PDB entry 3UUC | X-ray diffraction, 2.10 A resolution | chains A and B

# Chain A (and B)
Molecule: Estrogen receptor
From: Homo sapiens
Notes: fragment: Ligand binding domain (residues 302-552); chain B of this document is another copy of the same molecule, construct and numbering; everything in this record applies to it too
UniProtKB: P03372 (ESR1_HUMAN); residue numbers follow UniProt; this construct covers 302-552
Amino-acid sequence (251 residues; each row starts with the number of its first residue):
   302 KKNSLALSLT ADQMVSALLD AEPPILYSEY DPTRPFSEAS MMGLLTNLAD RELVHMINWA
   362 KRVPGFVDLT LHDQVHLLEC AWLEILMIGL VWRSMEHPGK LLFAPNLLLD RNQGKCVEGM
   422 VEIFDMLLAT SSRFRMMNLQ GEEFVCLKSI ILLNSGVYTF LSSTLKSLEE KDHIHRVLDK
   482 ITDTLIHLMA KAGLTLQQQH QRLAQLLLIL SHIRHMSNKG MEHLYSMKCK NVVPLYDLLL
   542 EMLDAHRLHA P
Not modelled in the structure: 302-304, 336-338, 416-418, 462-467, 530-536, 545-552 (chain B: 302-305, 416-418, 459-468, 529-532)
Modified positions: C381 (s-hydroxycysteine; CSO)
Ligand contacts: 4,4'-(2,2-dichloroethene-1,1-diyl)diphenol (0D1): M343, L346, T347, L349, A350, E353, W383, L384, L387, M388, L391, R394, F404, M421, I424, L428, L525
What the authors report for this chain:
  - binding site for 4,4'-(2,2-dichloroethene-1,1-diyl)diphenol: T347, E353, R394
  - conformationally variable residues (side-chain flip): T347, H524

# Interface between chain A and chain B
Contacting residue pairs (48):
  R434(A) with H476(B)
  I451(A) with L509(B), hydrophobic
  N455(A) with L509(B); H513(B), hydrogen bond (backbone-side chain)
  V458(A) with H513(B)
  Y459(A) with H513(B)
  H476(A) with R434(B), hydrogen bond; Q506(B), hydrogen bond
  D480(A) with Q502(B); Q506(B), hydrogen bond
  T483(A) with H501(B); A505(B)
  D484(A) with Q498(B); H501(B), salt bridge; Q502(B), hydrogen bond
  I487(A) with H501(B)
  Q498(A) with D484(B), hydrogen bond
  H501(A) with T483(B); I487(B); H501(B), hydrogen bond; L504(B)
  Q502(A) with D480(B); D484(B), hydrogen bond
  L504(A) with H501(B)
  A505(A) with T483(B); L508(B), hydrophobic
  Q506(A) with H476(B); L479(B); D480(B), hydrogen bond
  L508(A) with A505(B), hydrophobic
  L509(A) with I451(B), hydrophobic; N455(B); L508(B), hydrophobic
  L511(A) with S512(B)
  S512(A) with N455(B), hydrogen bond; S512(B), hydrogen bond (backbone-side chain); R515(B), hydrogen bond
  H513(A) with N455(B), hydrogen bond (side chain-backbone); V458(B); R515(B)
  R515(A) with S512(B); H513(B); H516(B)
  H516(A) with R515(B); N519(B), hydrogen bond
  N519(A) with H516(B); N519(B), hydrogen bond
  E523(A) with E523(B)
Other interface residues (no listed pair), chain A (29 interface residues in all): S456, L479, L497, K520
Other interface residues (no listed pair), chain B (26 interface residues in all): L497, L511

# In short
Chain A and chain B form an interface of 29 and 26 residues respectively; the contacts include 15 hydrogen
bonds and 1 salt bridge. Polar pairs include D484(A)-H501(B), N455(A)-H513(B) and H476(A)-R434(B). Ligands of
chain A: 4,4'-(2,2-dichloroethene-1,1-diyl)diphenol. From the paper: a binding site for
4,4'-(2,2-dichloroethene-1,1-diyl)diphenol at T347(A), E353(A) and R394(A); conformational variability at
T347(A) and H524(A).
Both chains are Estrogen receptor (Homo sapiens). Entry 3UUC (Crystal structure of hERa-LBD (wt) in complex
with bisphenol-C) was determined by X-ray diffraction, deposited together with 3UU7, 3UUA and 3UUD.
